PDB entry 2IE3 | X-ray diffraction, 2.80 A resolution | chains A and C of the 3 polymer chains in the assembly

[Chain A]
Name: Protein Phosphatase 2, regulatory subunit A (PR 65), alpha isoform
Source organism: Homo sapiens
Notes: fragment: scaffolding subunit
UniProt: Q96DH3 (Q96DH3_HUMAN); residue numbers follow UniProt; this construct covers 1-589
Chain sequence (589 residues; numbered 1 to 589; the number before each row is that of its first residue):
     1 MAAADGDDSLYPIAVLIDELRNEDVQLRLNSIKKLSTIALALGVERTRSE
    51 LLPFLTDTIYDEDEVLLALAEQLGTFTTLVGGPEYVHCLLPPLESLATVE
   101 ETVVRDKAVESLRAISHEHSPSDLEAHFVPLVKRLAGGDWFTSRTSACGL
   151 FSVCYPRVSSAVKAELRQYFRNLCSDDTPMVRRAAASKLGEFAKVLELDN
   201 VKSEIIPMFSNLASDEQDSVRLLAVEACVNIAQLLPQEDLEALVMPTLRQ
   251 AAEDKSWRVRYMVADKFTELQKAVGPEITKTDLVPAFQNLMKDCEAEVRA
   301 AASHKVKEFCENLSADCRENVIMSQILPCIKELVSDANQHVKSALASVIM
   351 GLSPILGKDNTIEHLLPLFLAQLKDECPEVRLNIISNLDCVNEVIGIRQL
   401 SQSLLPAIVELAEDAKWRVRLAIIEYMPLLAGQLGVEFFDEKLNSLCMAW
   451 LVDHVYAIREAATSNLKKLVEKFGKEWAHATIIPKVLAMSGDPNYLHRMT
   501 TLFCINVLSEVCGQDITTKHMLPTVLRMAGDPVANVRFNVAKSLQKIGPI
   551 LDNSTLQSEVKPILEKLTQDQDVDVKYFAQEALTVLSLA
Not modelled in the structure: 1-8
What the authors report for this chain:
  - disease-associated variants - R418W: decreased binding to Serine/threonine-protein phosphatase 2A catalytic subunit alpha isoform (chain C) (citing earlier work)
  - contacts within the chain: L451-V486, L451-C504, R498-D531
  - conformationally variable residues (side-chain flip): L451, V452

[Chain C]
Name: Serine/threonine-protein phosphatase 2A catalytic subunit alpha isoform
Source organism: Homo sapiens
Notes: EC 3.1.3.16; fragment: catalytic subunit
UniProt: P67775 (PP2AA_HUMAN); residues 1-309 here = UniProt positions 1-309
Chain sequence (309 residues; each row starts with the number of its first residue):
     1 MDEKLFTKELDQWIEQLNECKQLSESQVKSLCEKAKEILTKESNVQEVRC
    51 PVTVCGDVHGQFHDLMELFRIGGKSPDTNYLFMGDYVDRGYYSVETVTLL
   101 VALKVRYRERITILRGNHESRQITQVYGFYDECLRKYGNANVWKYFTDLF
   151 DYLPLTALVDGQIFCLHGGLSPSIDTLDHIRALDRLQEVPHEGPMCDLLW
   201 SDPDDRGGWGISPRGAGYTFGQDISETFNHANGLTLVSRAHQLVMEGYNW
   251 CHDRNVVTIFSAPNYCYRCGNQAAIMELDDTLKYSFLQFDPAPRRGEPHV
   301 TRRTPDYFL
Not modelled in the structure: 1-5, 294-309
Sequence notes: conflict L5 (Val in P67775)
Metal / ion sites: Mn2+ site 1: D57, H59, D85; Mn2+ site 2: D85, N117, H167, H241
What the authors report for this chain:
  - specificity-determining residues: E67, R70, K74, R110, D280 (by similarity / conservation)
  - binding site for microcystin LR: R89, Q122, I123, H191, W200, L243, Y265, C266, R268, C269
  - post-translational modification sites: L309 (citing earlier work)

[Chain A / chain C interface]
Contacting residue pairs (42; chain A residue first):
  W417(A) with E67(C), hydrogen bond; R70(C)
  R418(A) with E67(C), salt bridge; R70(C); A292(C); P293(C)
  H454(A) with I71(C); L287(C)
  V455(A) with R70(C); I71(C)
  Y456(A) with F69(C); R70(C); I71(C), hydrogen bond (backbone-backbone); G73(C); K74(C)
  A457(A) with R70(C), hydrogen bond (backbone-backbone)
  E460(A) with K74(C), salt bridge
  P493(A) with D280(C)
  N494(A) with D280(C)
  Y495(A) with P51(C), hydrophobic; D77(C); T78(C); N79(C), hydrogen bond (side chain-backbone); D280(C), hydrogen bond (backbone-side chain)
  L496(A) with T78(C); E277(C)
  R498(A) with D280(C), salt bridge
  M499(A) with D77(C)
  V533(A) with P51(C), hydrophobic; D280(C)
  A534(A) with R110(C)
  N535(A) with P76(C), hydrogen bond (side chain-backbone); D77(C), hydrogen bond (side chain-backbone); N79(C), hydrogen bond; R110(C), hydrogen bond
  F538(A) with P76(C); D77(C)
  N539(A) with D77(C), hydrogen bond
  D572(A) with R110(C), salt bridge
  D574(A) with Y107(C); R110(C), salt bridge
  Y577(A) with R106(C)
Other interface residues (no listed pair), chain A (24 interface residues in all): F503, V573, F578
Other interface residues (no listed pair), chain C (22 interface residues in all): T7, G72, E109
Interface features reported in the paper:
  - residue pairs: W417(A)-R70(C) (hydrophobic contact), W417(A)-I71(C) (hydrophobic contact), R418(A)-E67(C), V533(A)-P51(C), N535(A)-N79(C) (hydrogen bond), K74(C)-Y456(A), D280(C)-R498(A)
  - interface residues, chain A: N535(A)
  - interface residues, chain C: D280(C)

[Overview]
Chain A and chain C form an interface of 24 and 22 residues respectively; the contacts include 10 hydrogen
bonds and 5 salt bridges. Polar pairs include R418(A)-E67(C), E460(A)-K74(C) and R498(A)-D280(C). The authors
report hydrophobic contacts between W417(A) and R70(C) and W417(A) and I71(C); contacts between R418(A) and
E67(C), V533(A) and P51(C) and K74(C) and Y456(A) among others; a hydrogen bond between N535(A) and N79(C).
From the paper: a binding site for microcystin LR at R89(C), Q122(C) and I123(C) among others; R418W of chain
A reduces binding to Serine/threonine-protein phosphatase 2A catalytic subunit alpha isoform (chain C).
Chain A is Protein Phosphatase 2, regulatory subunit A (PR 65), alpha isoform and chain C is
Serine/threonine-protein phosphatase 2A catalytic subunit alpha isoform, both from Homo sapiens; the
structure, Structure of the Protein Phosphatase 2A Core Enzyme Bound to Tumor-inducing Toxins, was determined
by X-ray diffraction, deposited together with 2IE4.
